7Q5B - chains r and Z of the 13 polymer chains in the assembly; structure by electron microscopy, 3.98 A resolution.

# Chain r
Molecule: 34-nt DNA strand
Sequence (34 nucleotides; row label = number of the first residue in the row; numbers below 1 keep their minus sign (DT-8 is residue -8)):
    -8 TCGACGAAAT ATAAAAATTT AAAACTAAGA GAAA

# Chain Z
Molecule: Transcription factor IIIB 70 kDa subunit
From: Saccharomyces cerevisiae S288C
UniProtKB: P29056 (TF3B_YEAST); residue numbers follow UniProt; this construct covers 1-596
Sequence (596 residues; numbered 1 to 596; the number before each row is that of its first residue):
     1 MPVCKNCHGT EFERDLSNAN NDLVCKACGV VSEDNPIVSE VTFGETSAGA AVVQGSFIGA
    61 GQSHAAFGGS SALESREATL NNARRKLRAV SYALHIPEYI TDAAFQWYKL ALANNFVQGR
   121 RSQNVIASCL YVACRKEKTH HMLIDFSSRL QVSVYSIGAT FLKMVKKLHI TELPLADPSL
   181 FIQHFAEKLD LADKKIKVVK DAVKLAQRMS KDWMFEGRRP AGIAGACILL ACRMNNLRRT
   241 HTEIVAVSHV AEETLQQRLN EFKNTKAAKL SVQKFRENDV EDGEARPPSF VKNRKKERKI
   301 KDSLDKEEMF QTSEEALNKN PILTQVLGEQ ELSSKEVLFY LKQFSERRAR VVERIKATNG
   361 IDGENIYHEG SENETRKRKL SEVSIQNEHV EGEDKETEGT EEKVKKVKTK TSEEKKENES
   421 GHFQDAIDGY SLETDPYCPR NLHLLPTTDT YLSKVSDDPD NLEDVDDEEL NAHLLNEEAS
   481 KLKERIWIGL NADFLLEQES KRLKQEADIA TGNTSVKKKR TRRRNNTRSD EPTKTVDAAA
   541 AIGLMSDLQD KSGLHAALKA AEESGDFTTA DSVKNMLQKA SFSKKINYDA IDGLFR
Unresolved in the structure: 1-70, 301-438, 498-596
Swiss-Prot annotation at these positions:
  - zinc finger: Met1 to Glu33 (TFIIB-type)
  - binding site (Zn(2+)): Cys4, Cys7, Cys25, Cys28
  - modified residue (Phosphoserine): Ser381, Ser384

# Chain r / chain Z interface
Pairs across the interface (19):
  DG-6(r) - Asn260(Z)  phosphate contact
  DC-4(r) - Glu253(Z)  hydrogen bond to the base
  DG-3(r) - Glu253(Z)  base contact
  DT1(r) - Tyr155(Z)  sugar contact
  DA12(r) - Gly119(Z)  base contact
  DA13(r) - Gly119(Z)  sugar contact
  DA13(r) - Arg120(Z)  sugar contact
  DA14(r) - Phe116(Z)  phosphate contact
  DA14(r) - Gln118(Z)  base contact
  DA14(r) - Arg120(Z)  phosphate contact
  DA14(r) - Arg121(Z)  phosphate contact
  DA14(r) - Ser122(Z)  hydrogen bond to the phosphate
  DA15(r) - Thr79(Z)  sugar contact
  DA15(r) - Tyr108(Z)  hydrogen bond to the phosphate
  DA15(r) - Leu112(Z)  phosphate contact
  DA15(r) - Phe116(Z)  phosphate contact
  DA15(r) - Gln118(Z)  sugar contact
  DC16(r) - Arg76(Z)  salt bridge to the phosphate
  DT17(r) - Ser75(Z)  hydrogen bond to the phosphate
Also at the interface, not in a pair above, chain r (13 interface residues in all): DA-5, DA-2, DA2
Also at the interface, not in a pair above, chain Z (15 interface residues in all): Leu162

# Summary
13 residues of chain r face 15 of chain Z across their interface, with 4 hydrogen bonds and 1 salt bridge.
Polar pairs include DC-4(r)-Glu253(Z), DA14(r)-Ser122(Z) and DA15(r)-Tyr108(Z). UniProt lists 4 Zn2+-binding
residues on chain Z.
Chain r is a 34-nt DNA strand and chain Z is Transcription factor IIIB 70 kDa subunit (Saccharomyces
cerevisiae S288C); the structure, Cryo-EM structure of Ty3 retrotransposon targeting a TFIIIB-bound tRNA gene,
was determined by electron microscopy.
